1EGJ - chains A and L of the 3 polymer chains in the assembly; structure by X-ray diffraction, 2.80 A resolution.

[Chain A]
Molecule: Cytokine receptor common beta chain precursor
Organism: Homo sapiens
Notes: fragment: domain 4
Reference sequence: P32927 (IL3RB_HUMAN); numbering as in UniProt (aligned over 338-438)
Amino-acid sequence (101 residues; each row starts with the number of its first residue):
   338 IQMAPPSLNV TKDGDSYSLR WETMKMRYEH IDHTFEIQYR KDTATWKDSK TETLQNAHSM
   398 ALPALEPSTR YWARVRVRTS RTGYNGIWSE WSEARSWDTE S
UniProt features mapped onto this chain:
  - motif: Trp425 to Ser429 (WSXWS motif)
  - glycosylation: Asn346 (N-linked (GlcNAc...) asparagine)

[Chain L]
Molecule: Antibody (light chain)
Organism: Mus musculus
Notes: antibody fragment or engineered binder
Amino-acid sequence (215 residues; each row starts with the number of its first residue; a row labelled like 27C-27E holds insertion residues (27C, then the next letters in order)):
     1 NIVLTQSPAS LAVSLGQRAT ISCRANE
   27A S
27C-27E VYS
    28 YGDSFMHWYQ QKPGQPPKLL IYLASNLASG VPARFSGSGS RTDFTLTIDP VETDDAATYY
    88 CQQNNEDPWT FGGGTKLEIK RGDAAPTVSI FPPSSEQLTS GGASVVCFLN NFYPKDANVA
   148 WKIDGSERQN GVLNSWTDQD SKDSTYSMSS TLTLTKDEYE RHNSYTCEAT HKTSTSPIVK
   208 SFNR
Differences from the reference sequence: conflict Thr80 (Ala84 in 7024437), Gly109 (Ala113 in 7024437), Ala144 (Ile148 in 7024437), Ala147 (Lys151 in 7024437)
Disulfide bonds: Cys23-Cys88, Cys134-Cys194
Covalent attachments: N-acetylglucosamine (NAG) linked to Asn26

[Interface between chain A and chain L]
Residue-residue contacts - 12 pairs, chain A then chain L:
  Lys362(A) - Asp94(L)  salt bridge
  Tyr365(A) - Asn92(L)
  Tyr365(A) - Glu93(L)
  Tyr365(A) - Asp94(L)  hydrogen bond
  Tyr365(A) - Trp96(L)  hydrophobic
  His367(A) - Phe32(L)
  His367(A) - Asn91(L)  hydrogen bond
  Thr416(A) - Tyr28(L)  hydrogen bond
  Arg418(A) - Tyr28(L)
  Arg418(A) - Phe32(L)
  Thr419(A) - Tyr28(L)
  Tyr421(A) - Tyr28(L)
Other interface residues (no listed pair), chain A (8 interface residues in all): Ser417
Other interface residues (no listed pair), chain L (9 interface residues in all): Gly29, Leu50

[Summary]
The interface between chain A and chain L involves 8 residues on one side and 9 on the other, with 3 hydrogen
bonds and 1 salt bridge. Polar contacts include Lys362(A)-Asp94(L), Tyr365(A)-Asp94(L) and His367(A)-Asn91(L).
N-acetylglucosamine is covalently linked to Asn26(L).
Chain A is Cytokine receptor common beta chain precursor (Homo sapiens) and chain L is Antibody (light chain)
(Mus musculus); the structure, Domain 4 of the beta common chain in complex with an antibody, was determined
by X-ray diffraction.
